Entry 8PBC (electron microscopy, 2.61 A resolution); this record covers chains F and G of the 22 polymer chains in the assembly.

Chain F (and G):
Molecule: DNA repair protein RAD51 homolog 1
Source organism: Homo sapiens
Notes: chain G of this document is another copy of the same molecule, construct and numbering; everything in this record applies to it too
Reference sequence: Q06609 (RAD51_HUMAN); residues 1-339 here = UniProt positions 1-339
Amino-acid sequence (339 residues; each row starts with the number of its first residue):
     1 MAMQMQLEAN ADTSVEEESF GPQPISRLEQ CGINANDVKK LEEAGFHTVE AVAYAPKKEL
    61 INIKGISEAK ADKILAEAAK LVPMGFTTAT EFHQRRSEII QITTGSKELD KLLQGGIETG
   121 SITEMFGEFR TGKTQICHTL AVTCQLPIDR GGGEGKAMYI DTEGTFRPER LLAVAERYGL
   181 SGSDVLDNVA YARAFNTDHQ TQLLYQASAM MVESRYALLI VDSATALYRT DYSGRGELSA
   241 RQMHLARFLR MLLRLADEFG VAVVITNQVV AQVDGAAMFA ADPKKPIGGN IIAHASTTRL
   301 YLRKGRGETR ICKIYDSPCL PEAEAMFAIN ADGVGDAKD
Disordered / not traced: 1-20, 275-282
Metal / ion sites: Ca2+ site 1: Thr-134 (together with ATP); Ca2+ site 2: Ala-293, Ser-296, Asp-316 (together with ATP)
Small-molecule neighbours:
  - ATP (adenosine-5'-triphosphate), molecule 1: Glu-128, Phe-129, Arg-130, Thr-131, Gly-132, Lys-133, Thr-134, Gln-135, Glu-163, Arg-170, Arg-310, Ile-329, Asn-330, Ala-331
  - ATP, molecule 2: Ala-293, His-294, Ser-296, Asp-316, Ser-317, Pro-318, Cys-319, Leu-320, Pro-321, Glu-322
From the paper describing this entry:
  - mutagenesis - D184A, D184A/D187A: decreased binding to BRC4
  - mutagenesis - D184A, D184A/D187A: decreased binding to Breast cancer type 2 susceptibility protein

Interface between chain F and chain G:
Residue-residue contacts (77):
  Tyr-54(F) / Phe-195(G)  hydrophobic
  Tyr-54(F) / Asn-196(G)  hydrogen bond (backbone-side chain)
  Ala-55(F) / Asn-196(G)
  Pro-56(F) / Asn-196(G)
  Pro-56(F) / Asp-198(G)
  Pro-56(F) / Asp-231(G)
  Lys-57(F) / Asp-198(G)  hydrogen bond (backbone-side chain)
  Lys-58(F) / Asp-231(G)
  Lys-58(F) / Tyr-232(G)
  Lys-58(F) / Glu-237(G)  salt bridge
  Met-84(F) / Phe-195(G)  hydrophobic
  Met-84(F) / His-199(G)  hydrogen bond (backbone-side chain)
  Met-84(F) / Leu-203(G)
  Gly-85(F) / Ala-192(G)
  Phe-86(F) / Met-158(G)  hydrophobic
  Phe-86(F) / Ile-160(G)  hydrophobic
  Phe-86(F) / Tyr-191(G)
  Phe-86(F) / Ala-192(G)  hydrophobic
  Phe-86(F) / Leu-203(G)
  Phe-86(F) / Met-210(G)  hydrophobic
  Thr-87(F) / Val-189(G)
  Thr-87(F) / Ala-190(G)
  Thr-87(F) / Tyr-191(G)  hydrogen bond (backbone-backbone)
  Thr-88(F) / Leu-186(G)
  Thr-88(F) / Val-189(G)
  Ala-89(F) / Phe-166(G)  hydrophobic
  Ala-89(F) / Pro-168(G)
  Ala-89(F) / Leu-171(G)  hydrophobic
  Ala-89(F) / Leu-186(G)
  Ala-89(F) / Val-189(G)  hydrogen bond (backbone-backbone)
  Thr-90(F) / Leu-186(G)  hydrogen bond (side chain-backbone)
  Thr-90(F) / Asp-187(G)  hydrogen bond
  Phe-92(F) / Phe-166(G)
  Phe-92(F) / Pro-168(G)  hydrophobic
  Phe-92(F) / Tyr-191(G)  hydrophobic
  His-93(F) / Pro-168(G)
  His-93(F) / Glu-169(G)
  His-93(F) / Leu-172(G)
  His-93(F) / Leu-186(G)
  Arg-96(F) / Arg-167(G)
  Arg-96(F) / Glu-169(G)  salt bridge
  Glu-118(F) / Arg-167(G)  salt bridge
  Arg-235(F) / Val-273(G)
  Met-243(F) / Arg-229(G)
  Met-243(F) / Ser-233(G)
  Ala-246(F) / Thr-230(G)
  Arg-247(F) / Thr-230(G)
  Arg-247(F) / Ser-233(G)  hydrogen bond
  Arg-250(F) / Phe-195(G)  hydrogen bond (side chain-backbone)
  Arg-250(F) / Leu-227(G)  hydrogen bond (side chain-backbone)
  Arg-250(F) / Thr-230(G)  hydrogen bond
  Arg-250(F) / Asp-231(G)  salt bridge
  Asp-257(F) / Arg-193(G)  salt bridge
  Asp-257(F) / Phe-195(G)
  Asn-290(F) / Val-269(G)
  Asn-290(F) / Val-270(G)
  Asn-290(F) / Ala-271(G)
  Asn-290(F) / Lys-284(G)
  Ile-291(F) / Arg-229(G)
  Ala-293(F) / Phe-129(G)
  His-294(F) / Gly-127(G)
  His-294(F) / Glu-128(G)
  His-294(F) / Phe-129(G)
  His-294(F) / Lys-133(G)
  His-294(F) / Gln-268(G)
  His-294(F) / Val-269(G)  hydrogen bond (side chain-backbone)
  Thr-297(F) / Thr-165(G)
  Arg-299(F) / Phe-129(G)
  Tyr-315(F) / Phe-129(G)  hydrophobic
  Tyr-315(F) / Arg-130(G)
  Asp-316(F) / Phe-129(G)
  Asp-316(F) / Arg-130(G)  hydrogen bond (side chain-backbone)
  Pro-318(F) / Gln-135(G)  hydrogen bond (backbone-side chain)
  Pro-318(F) / Thr-165(G)
  Pro-318(F) / Arg-170(G)
  Glu-322(F) / Lys-304(G)  salt bridge
  Glu-322(F) / Gly-307(G)
Also at the interface, not in a pair above, chain F (36 interface residues in all): Ala-53, Leu-253, Ser-317, Cys-319
Also at the interface, not in a pair above, chain G (48 interface residues in all): Glu-163, Ser-183, Gln-206, Ala-207

Overview:
The interface between chain F and chain G involves 36 residues on one side and 48 on the other, with 14
hydrogen bonds and 6 salt bridges. Among the polar pairs are Lys-58(F)/Glu-237(G), Arg-96(F)/Glu-169(G) and
Glu-118(F)/Arg-167(G). From the paper: D184A and D184A/D187A of chain F reduce binding to BRC4; D184A and
D184A/D187A of chain F reduce binding to Breast cancer type 2 susceptibility protein.
Both chains are DNA repair protein RAD51 homolog 1 (Homo sapiens). Entry 8PBC (RAD51 filament on ssDNA bound
by the BRCA2 c-terminus) was determined by electron microscopy together with 8PBD from the same study.
